Entry 6KLU (electron microscopy, 12.00 A resolution (very low resolution: no residue pairs are listed; an interface is given only as per-side residue counts)); this record covers chains A and B of the 3 polymer chains in the assembly.

Chain A:
Molecule: Troponin C, slow skeletal and cardiac muscles
From: Mus musculus
UniProt: P19123 (TNNC1_MOUSE); residues 2-158 here = UniProt positions 2-158
Chain sequence (157 residues; each row starts with the number of its first residue):
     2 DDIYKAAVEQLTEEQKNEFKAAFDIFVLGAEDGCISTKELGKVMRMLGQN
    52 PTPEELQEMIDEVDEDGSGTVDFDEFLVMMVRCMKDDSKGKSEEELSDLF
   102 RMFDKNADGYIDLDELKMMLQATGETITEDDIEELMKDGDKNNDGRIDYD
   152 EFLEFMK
Disordered / not traced: 86-92
Metal / ion sites: Ca2+ site 1: D65, D67, S69, T71, E76; Ca2+ site 2: D105, N107, D109, Y111, E116; Ca2+ site 3: D141, N143, D145, R147, E152
UniProt features mapped onto this chain:
  - binding site (Ca(2+)): D65, D67, S69, T71, E76, D105, N107, D109, Y111, E116, D141, N143, D145, R147, E152
  - modified residue: S98 (Phosphoserine)

Chain B:
Molecule: Troponin T, cardiac muscle
From: Mus musculus
UniProt: P50752 (TNNT2_MOUSE); residues 199-272 here correspond to UniProt positions 212-285 (UniProt number = residue number + 13)
Chain sequence (74 residues; each row starts with the number of its first residue):
   199 GKRQTEREKKKKILAERRKALAIDHLNEDQLREKAKELWQSIHNLEAEKF
   249 DLQEKFKQQKYEINVLRNRINDNQ
UniProt features mapped onto this chain:
  - modified residue: T203 (Phosphothreonine)

Interface between chain A and chain B:
At this resolution (12 A) residue pairs are not listed: 10 residues of chain A and 8 of chain B lie at the interface.

In short:
The interface between chain A and chain B involves 10 residues on one side and 8 on the other. D65(A), D67(A),
S69(A), T71(A) and E76(A) coordinate Ca2+ site 1. UniProt lists 15 Ca2+-binding residues on chain A.
Here chain A is Troponin C, slow skeletal and cardiac muscles and chain B is Troponin T, cardiac muscle, both
from Mus musculus. Entry 6KLU (Troponin of cardiac thin filament in high-calcium state) was determined by
electron microscopy, deposited together with 6KLP, 6KLQ and 6KLT.
